5XLP - chains E and K of the 6 polymer chains in the assembly; structure by electron microscopy, 4.20 A resolution (low resolution: residue-level contacts below are approximate; hydrogen-bond / salt-bridge calls are withheld).

# Chain E
Protein: CRISPR-associated protein Csy3
From: Pseudomonas aeruginosa (strain UCBPP-PA14)
UniProtKB: Q02MM1 (CSY3_PSEAB); residue numbers follow UniProt; this construct covers 1-342
Sequence (342 residues; each row starts with the number of its first residue):
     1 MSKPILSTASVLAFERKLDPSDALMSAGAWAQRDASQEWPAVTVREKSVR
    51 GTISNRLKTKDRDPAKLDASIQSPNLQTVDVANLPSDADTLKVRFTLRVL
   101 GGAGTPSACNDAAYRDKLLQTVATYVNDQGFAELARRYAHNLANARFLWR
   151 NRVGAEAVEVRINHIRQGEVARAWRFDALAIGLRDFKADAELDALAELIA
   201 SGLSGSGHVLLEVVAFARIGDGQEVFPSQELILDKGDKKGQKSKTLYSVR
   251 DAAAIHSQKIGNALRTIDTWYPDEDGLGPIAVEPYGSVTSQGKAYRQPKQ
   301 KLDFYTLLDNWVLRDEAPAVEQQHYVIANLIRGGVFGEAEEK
Disordered / not traced: 1-14, 341-342

# Chain K
Molecule: crRNA with 20nt spacer sequence
From: Pseudomonas aeruginosa
Sequence (48 nucleotides; each row starts with the number of its first residue; numbers below 1 keep their minus sign (C-7 is residue -7)):
    -7 CUAAGAAAUUCACGGCGGGCUUGAUGUCGUUCACUGCCGUGUAGGCAG
Disordered / not traced: -7 to -4, 21-40

# How chain E and chain K interact
Contacting residue pairs (23):
  Met25(E) with C3(K)
  Ser26(E) with A4(K)
  Thr59(E) with G11(K); U13(K)
  Lys60(E) with G11(K); C12(K); U13(K)
  Asp61(E) with G11(K)
  Ser86(E) with U13(K)
  Asp89(E) with G11(K)
  Glu159(E) with G6(K)
  Val160(E) with G9(K)
  Lys239(E) with C8(K)
  Gly240(E) with G7(K)
  Thr266(E) with G7(K)
  Asp268(E) with C5(K); G6(K); G7(K)
  Thr269(E) with G6(K); G7(K)
  Pro272(E) with G6(K)
  Lys293(E) with G6(K)
  Gln300(E) with G6(K)
Other interface residues (no listed pair), chain E (24 interface residues in all): Ala23, Lys58, Arg62, Leu118, Gly236, Lys299, Glu340
Other interface residues (no listed pair), chain K (11 interface residues in all): U2

# Summary
The interface between chain E and chain K involves 24 residues on one side and 11 on the other.
Chain E is CRISPR-associated protein Csy3 (Pseudomonas aeruginosa (strain UCBPP-PA14)) and chain K is crRNA
with 20nt spacer sequence (Pseudomonas aeruginosa); the structure, Anti-CRISPR proteins AcrF1/2 bound to Csy
surveillance complex with a 20nt spacer crRNA backbone region, was determined by electron microscopy together
with 5XLO from the same study.
